5UJM - chains B and C of the 5 polymer chains in the assembly; structure by electron microscopy, 18.00 A resolution (very low resolution: no residue pairs are listed; an interface is given only as per-side residue counts).

== Chain B ==
Name: Origin recognition complex subunit 2
Source organism: Homo sapiens
UniProtKB: Q13416 (ORC2_HUMAN); numbering as in UniProt (aligned over 231-577)
Sequence (347 residues; each row starts with the number of its first residue):
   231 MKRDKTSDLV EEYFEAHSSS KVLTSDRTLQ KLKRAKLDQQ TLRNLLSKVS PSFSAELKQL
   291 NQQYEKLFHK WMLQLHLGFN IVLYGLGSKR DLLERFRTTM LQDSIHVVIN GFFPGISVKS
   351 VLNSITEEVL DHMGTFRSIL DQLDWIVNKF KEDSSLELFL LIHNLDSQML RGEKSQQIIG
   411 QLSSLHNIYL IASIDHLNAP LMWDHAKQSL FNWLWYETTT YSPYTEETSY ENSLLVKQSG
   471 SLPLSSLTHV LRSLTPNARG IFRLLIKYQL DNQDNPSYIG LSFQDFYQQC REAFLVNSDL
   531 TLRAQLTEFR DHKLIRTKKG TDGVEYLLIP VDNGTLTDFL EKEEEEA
Unresolved in the structure: 231-283, 467-470, 575-577
Swiss-Prot annotation at these positions:
  - modified residue (Phosphoserine): Ser248, Ser280

== Chain C ==
Name: Origin recognition complex subunit 3
Source organism: Homo sapiens
UniProtKB: Q9UBD5 (ORC3_HUMAN), isoform Q9UBD5-2; numbering as in UniProt (aligned over 1-712)
Sequence (712 residues; each row starts with the number of its first residue):
     1 MATSSMSKGC FVFKPNSKKR KISLPIEDYF NKGKNEPEDS KLRFETYQLI WQQMKSENER
    61 LQEELNKNLF DNLIEFLQKS HSGFQKNSRD LGGQIKLREI PTAALVLGVN VTDHDLTFGS
   121 LTEALQNNVT PYVVSLQAKD CPDMKHFLQK LISQLMDCCV DIKSKEEESV HVTQRKTHYS
   181 MDSLSSWYMT VTQKTDPKML SKKRTTSSQW QSPPVVVILK DMESFATKVL QDFIIISSQH
   241 LHEFPLILIF GIATSPIIIH RLLPHAVSSL LCIELFQSLS CKEHLTTVLD KLLLTTQFPF
   301 KINEKVLQVL TNIFLYHDFS VQNFIKGLQL SLLEHFYSQP LSVLCCNLPE AKRRINFLSN
   361 NQCENIRRLP SFRRYVEKQA SEKQVALLTN ERYLKEETQL LLENLHVYHM NYFLVLRCLH
   421 KFTSSLPKYP LGRQIRELYC TCLEKNIWDS EEYASVLQLL RMLAKDELMT ILEKCFKVFK
   481 SYCENHLGST AKRIEEFLAQ FQSLDAETKE EEDASGSQPK GLQKTDLYHL QKSLLEMKEL
   541 RRSKKQTKFE VLRENVVNFI DCLVREYLLP PETQPLHEVV YFSAAHALRE HLNAAPRIAL
   601 HTALNNPYYY LKNEALKSEE GCIPNIAPDI CIAYKLHLEC SRLINLVDWS EAFATVVTAA
   661 EKMDANSATS EEMNEIIHAR FIRAVSELEL LGFIKPTKQK TDHVARLTWG GC
Unresolved in the structure: 1-40, 84-96, 165-187, 507-547, 607-627, 658-675, 710-712
Swiss-Prot annotation at these positions:
  - modified residue: Ser23 (Phosphoserine)

== Chain B / chain C interface ==
At this resolution (18 A) residue pairs are not listed: 30 residues of chain B and 31 of chain C lie at the interface.

== In short ==
30 residues of chain B face 31 of chain C across their interface.
Chain B is Origin recognition complex subunit 2 and chain C is Origin recognition complex subunit 3, both from
Homo sapiens; the structure, Structure of the active form of human Origin Recognition Complex and its ATPase
motor module, was determined by electron microscopy together with 5UJ8 from the same study.
